9B8Q - chains K and O of the 9 polymer chains in the assembly; structure by electron microscopy, 3.80 A resolution.

Chain K:
Protein: V-type proton ATPase subunit E 1
Organism: Rattus norvegicus
UniProtKB: Q6PCU2 (VATE1_RAT); residue numbers follow UniProt; this construct covers 1-226
Amino-acid sequence (226 residues; numbered 1 to 226; the number before each row is that of its first residue):
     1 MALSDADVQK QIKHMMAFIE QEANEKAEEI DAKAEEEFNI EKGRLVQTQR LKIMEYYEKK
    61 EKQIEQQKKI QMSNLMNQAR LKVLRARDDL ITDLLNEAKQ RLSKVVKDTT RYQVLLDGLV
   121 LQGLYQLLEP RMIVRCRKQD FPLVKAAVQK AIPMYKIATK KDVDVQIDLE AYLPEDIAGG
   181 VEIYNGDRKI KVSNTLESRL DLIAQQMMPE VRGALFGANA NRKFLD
Unresolved in the structure: 1-2, 106-176, 182-192, 222-226
Curated features (UniProtKB/Swiss-Prot):
  - modified residue: A2 (N-acetylalanine), Y56 (Phosphotyrosine)

Chain O:
Protein: V-type proton ATPase subunit G
Organism: Rattus norvegicus
UniProtKB: Q8R2H0 (Q8R2H0_RAT); numbering as in UniProt (aligned over 1-118)
Amino-acid sequence (118 residues; numbered 1 to 118; the number before each row is that of its first residue):
     1 MASQSQGIQQ LLQAEKRAAE KVADARKRKA RRLKQAKEEA QMEVEQYRRE REQEFQSKQQ
    61 AAMGSQGNLS AEVEQATRRQ VQGMQSSQQR NRERVLTQLL GMVCDVRPQV HPNYRITV
Unresolved in the structure: 1-3, 107-118

Chain K / chain O interface:
Residue-residue contacts (39):
  I53(K) - R48(O)
  Y57(K) - R48(O)  hydrogen bond (side chain-backbone)
  Y57(K) - R51(O)
  Y57(K) - E52(O)  hydrogen bond (side chain-backbone)
  K60(K) - F55(O)
  K60(K) - Q56(O)
  K68(K) - M63(O)
  K68(K) - Q66(O)
  M72(K) - L69(O)  hydrophobic
  M72(K) - S70(O)
  L75(K) - S70(O)
  L75(K) - V73(O)  hydrophobic
  M76(K) - V73(O)  hydrophobic
  A79(K) - V73(O)  hydrophobic
  A79(K) - T77(O)
  V83(K) - Q80(O)
  A86(K) - V81(O)  hydrophobic
  R87(K) - M84(O)
  L94(K) - V95(O)  hydrophobic
  L94(K) - L96(O)  hydrophobic
  R199(K) - M102(O)
  R199(K) - V103(O)  hydrogen bond (side chain-backbone)
  R199(K) - D105(O)  hydrogen bond (side chain-backbone)
  I203(K) - L99(O)  hydrophobic
  I203(K) - M102(O)  hydrophobic
  I203(K) - V103(O)  hydrophobic
  M207(K) - Q98(O)
  M207(K) - L99(O)  hydrophobic
  M207(K) - M102(O)  hydrophobic
  V211(K) - V95(O)  hydrophobic
  A214(K) - N91(O)
  A214(K) - R94(O)
  L215(K) - S87(O)  hydrogen bond (backbone-side chain)
  L215(K) - Q88(O)
  L215(K) - N91(O)
  L215(K) - R92(O)
  L215(K) - V95(O)  hydrophobic
  F216(K) - S87(O)
  F216(K) - Q88(O)
Interface residues without a listed pair, chain K (26 interface residues in all): I64, K82, L90, E97, A98, R101, E210
Interface residues without a listed pair, chain O (31 interface residues in all): R49, Q59, Q85, L100, V106

Summary:
26 residues of chain K and 31 residues of chain O are in contact, with 5 hydrogen bonds. Among the polar pairs
are Y57(K)-R48(O), Y57(K)-E52(O) and R199(K)-V103(O).
Chain K is V-type proton ATPase subunit E 1 and chain O is V-type proton ATPase subunit G, both from Rattus
norvegicus; the structure, Synaptic Vesicle V-ATPase with synaptophysin and SidK, State 3, peripheral stalks,
was determined by electron microscopy together with 9B8P from the same study.
